8DFC - chains A and D of the 6 polymer chains in the assembly; structure by electron microscopy, 2.48 A resolution.

Chain A:
Name: Nitrogenase molybdenum-iron protein alpha chain
From: Azotobacter vinelandii
Notes: EC 1.18.6.1
UniProt: P07328 (NIFD_AZOVI); residues 1-492 here = UniProt positions 1-492
Amino-acid sequence (492 residues; numbered 1 to 492; the number before each row is that of its first residue):
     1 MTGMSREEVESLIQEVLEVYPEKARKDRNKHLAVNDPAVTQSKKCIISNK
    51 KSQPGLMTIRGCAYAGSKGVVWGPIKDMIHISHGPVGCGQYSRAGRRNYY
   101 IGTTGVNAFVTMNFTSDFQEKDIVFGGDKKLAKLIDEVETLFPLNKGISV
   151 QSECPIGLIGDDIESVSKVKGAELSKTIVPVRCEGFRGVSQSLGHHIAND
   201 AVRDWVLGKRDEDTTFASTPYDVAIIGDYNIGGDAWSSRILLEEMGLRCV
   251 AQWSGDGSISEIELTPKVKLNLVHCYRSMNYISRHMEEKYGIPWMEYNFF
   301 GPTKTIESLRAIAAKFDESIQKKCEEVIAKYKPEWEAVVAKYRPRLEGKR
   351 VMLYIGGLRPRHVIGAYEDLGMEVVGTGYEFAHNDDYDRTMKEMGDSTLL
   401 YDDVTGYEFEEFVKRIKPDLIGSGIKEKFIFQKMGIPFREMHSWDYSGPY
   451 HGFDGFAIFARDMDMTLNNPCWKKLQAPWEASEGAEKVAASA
Disordered / not traced: 1-3, 482-492
Ion coordination: fe(8)-S(7) cluster Fe: Cys62, Cys88, Cys154 (shared with 3 residues of chain B); Fe ion near Cys275 (its only coordinating residue here)
Small-molecule neighbours:
  - fe(8)-S(7) cluster (CLF): Cys62, Tyr64, Pro85, Val86, Gly87, Cys88, Tyr91, Glu153, Cys154, Gly185
  - 3-hydroxy-3-carboxy-adipic acid (HCA): Ala65, Val70, Gly95, Arg96, Gln191, Gly424, Ile425, Lys426, His442
  - ICS (iron-sulfur-molybdenum cluster with interstitial carbon): Val70, Arg96, His195, Tyr229, Ile231, Cys275, Ser278, Ile355, Gly356, Gly357, Leu358, Arg359, Phe381, Met441, His442
Curated features (UniProtKB/Swiss-Prot):
  - binding site ([8Fe-7S] cluster): Cys62, Cys88, Cys154
  - binding site ([7Fe-Mo-9S-C-homocitryl] cluster): Cys275, His442
  - mutagenesis: His195 (H195Q: No nitrogenase activity)

Chain D:
Name: Nitrogenase molybdenum-iron protein beta chain
From: Azotobacter vinelandii
Notes: EC 1.18.6.1
UniProt: P07329 (NIFK_AZOVI); residue numbers follow UniProt; this construct covers 1-523
Amino-acid sequence (523 residues; row label = number of the first residue in the row):
     1 MSQQVDKIKASYPLFLDQDYKDMLAKKRDGFEEKYPQDKIDEVFQWTTTK
    51 EYQELNFQREALTVNPAKACQPLGAVLCALGFEKTMPYVHGSQGCVAYFR
   101 SYFNRHFREPVSCVSDSMTEDAAVFGGQQNMKDGLQNCKATYKPDMIAVS
   151 TTCMAEVIGDDLNAFINNSKKEGFIPDEFPVPFAHTPSFVGSHVTGWDNM
   201 FEGIARYFTLKSMDDKVVGSNKKINIVPGFETYLGNFRVIKRMLSEMGVG
   251 YSLLSDPEEVLDTPADGQFRMYAGGTTQEEMKDAPNALNTVLLQPWHLEK
   301 TKKFVEGTWKHEVPKLNIPMGLDWTDEFLMKVSEISGQPIPASLTKERGR
   351 LVDMMTDSHTWLHGKRFALWGDPDFVMGLVKFLLELGCEPVHILCHNGNK
   401 RWKKAVDAILAASPYGKNATVYIGKDLWHLRSLVFTDKPDFMIGNSYGKF
   451 IQRDTLHKGKEFEVPLIRIGFPIFDRHHLHRSTTLGYEGAMQILTTLVNS
   501 ILERLDEETRGMQATDYNHDLVR
Disordered / not traced: 1
Ion coordination: fe(8)-S(7) cluster Fe: Cys70, Cys95, Cys153 (shared with 3 residues of chain C); Fe ion site 1: Arg108, Glu109 (shared with 2 residues of chain B); Fe ion site 2: Asp353, Asp357 (shared with 1 residue of chain B)
Small-molecule neighbours: fe(8)-S(7) cluster (CLF): Cys70, Pro72, Ser92, Gly94, Cys95, Tyr98, Phe99, Thr152, Cys153, Ser188
Curated features (UniProtKB/Swiss-Prot):
  - binding site ([8Fe-7S] cluster): Cys70, Cys95, Cys153, Ser188

Chain A / chain D interface:
Residue-residue contacts - 53 pairs, chain A then chain D:
  Arg93(A) - Leu521(D)
  Ala94(A) - Leu521(D)  hydrophobic
  Arg97(A) - Asn518(D)
  Arg97(A) - Asp520(D)  salt bridge
  Tyr99(A) - Tyr517(D)
  Tyr99(A) - Asn518(D)  hydrogen bond
  Tyr99(A) - Asp520(D)  hydrogen bond
  Tyr100(A) - Tyr517(D)
  Ile101(A) - Gln513(D)
  Gly102(A) - Gln513(D)
  Gly102(A) - Asp516(D)
  Thr103(A) - Met512(D)
  Thr103(A) - Gln513(D)  hydrogen bond
  Thr104(A) - Met512(D)
  Thr104(A) - Asp516(D)
  Phe429(A) - Asp357(D)
  Gln432(A) - Thr356(D)
  Gln432(A) - Asp357(D)
  Lys433(A) - Asp353(D)  salt bridge
  Arg439(A) - Thr360(D)
  Asp445(A) - Thr360(D)
  Tyr446(A) - Trp361(D)  hydrophobic
  Tyr446(A) - Val522(D)
  Tyr446(A) - Arg523(D)
  Met465(A) - Thr360(D)
  Met465(A) - His363(D)
  Thr466(A) - His359(D)  hydrogen bond
  Asn468(A) - Tyr415(D)  hydrogen bond (backbone-side chain)
  Asn469(A) - His359(D)
  Asn469(A) - His363(D)
  Pro470(A) - Glu385(D)
  Pro470(A) - Tyr415(D)
  Cys471(A) - Thr356(D)
  Trp472(A) - Thr356(D)
  Trp472(A) - His359(D)
  Lys474(A) - Leu322(D)
  Lys474(A) - Asp323(D)
  Lys474(A) - Arg348(D)  hydrogen bond (backbone-side chain)
  Lys474(A) - Val352(D)
  Lys474(A) - Glu385(D)
  Leu475(A) - Val352(D)  hydrophobic
  Gln476(A) - Arg348(D)
  Ala477(A) - Arg348(D)
  Pro478(A) - Asp326(D)
  Pro478(A) - Met330(D)  hydrophobic
  Pro478(A) - Arg348(D)
  Trp479(A) - Asp326(D)
  Trp479(A) - Met330(D)  hydrophobic
  Trp479(A) - Ile340(D)  hydrophobic
  Trp479(A) - Thr345(D)  hydrogen bond
  Trp479(A) - Arg348(D)
  Trp479(A) - Tyr487(D)
  Glu480(A) - Thr345(D)
Interface residues without a listed pair, chain A (30 interface residues in all): Trp236
Interface residues without a listed pair, chain D (31 interface residues in all): Leu329, Met355, Leu384, Gly387

In short:
30 residues of chain A face 31 of chain D across their interface; the contacts include 7 hydrogen bonds and 2
salt bridges. Among the polar pairs are Arg97(A)-Asp520(D), Lys433(A)-Asp353(D) and Tyr99(A)-Asn518(D).
Ligands of chain A: compound ICS, 3-hydroxy-3-carboxy-adipic acid and fe(8)-S(7) cluster.
Chain A is Nitrogenase molybdenum-iron protein alpha chain and chain D is Nitrogenase molybdenum-iron protein
beta chain, both from Azotobacter vinelandii; the structure, CryoEM structure of the 1:1
ADP-tetrafluoroaluminate stabilized nitrogenase complex from Azotobacter vinelandii, was determined by
electron microscopy together with 8TC3, 8DFD and 8DBY from the same study.
